Entry 2QPP (X-ray diffraction, 2.61 A resolution); this record covers chains A and B.

# Chain A (and B)
Molecule: Heme oxygenase 2
Organism: Homo sapiens
Notes: EC 1.14.99.3; chain B of this document is another copy of the same molecule, construct and numbering; everything in this record applies to it too
UniProtKB: P30519 (HMOX2_HUMAN); numbering as in UniProt (aligned over 1-264)
Chain sequence (264 residues; row label = number of the first residue in the row):
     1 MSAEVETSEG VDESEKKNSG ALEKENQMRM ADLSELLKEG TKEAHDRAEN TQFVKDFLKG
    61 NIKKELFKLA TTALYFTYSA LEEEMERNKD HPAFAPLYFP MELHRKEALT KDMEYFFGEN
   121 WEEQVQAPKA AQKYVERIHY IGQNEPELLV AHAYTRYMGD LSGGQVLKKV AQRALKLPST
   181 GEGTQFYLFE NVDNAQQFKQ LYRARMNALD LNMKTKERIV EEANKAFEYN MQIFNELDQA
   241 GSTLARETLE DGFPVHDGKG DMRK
Disordered / not traced: 1-28, 243-264 (chain B: 1-29, 249-264)
Sequence notes: engineered mutation A127 (Cys in P30519)
Metal / ion sites: heme Fe near H45 (its only coordinating residue here)
Residues lining bound ligands: heme (HEM): S34, K38, H45, A48, E49, V54, L58, Y154, T155, R156, M158, G159, S162, Q196, K199, R203, F227, N230, F234

# How chain A and chain B interact
Pairs across the interface - 24 pairs, chain A then chain B:
  E43(A) - Q143(B)
  R47(A) - E136(B)
  R47(A) - H139(B)
  R47(A) - Y140(B)
  R47(A) - Q143(B)  hydrogen bond
  T51(A) - E136(B)  hydrogen bond
  Q52(A) - K129(B)
  K133(A) - E221(B)  salt bridge
  N224(A) - Y140(B)
  N224(A) - N144(B)
  K225(A) - Y140(B)
  K225(A) - E145(B)  salt bridge
  E228(A) - R137(B)  salt bridge
  E228(A) - Y140(B)
  M231(A) - E136(B)
  Q232(A) - R137(B)
  Q232(A) - K225(B)  hydrogen bond
  Q232(A) - Y229(B)  hydrogen bond
  N235(A) - K133(B)  hydrogen bond (backbone-side chain)
  N235(A) - Y229(B)
  N235(A) - Q232(B)
  D238(A) - K133(B)  salt bridge
  Q239(A) - K133(B)
  Q239(A) - Q232(B)  hydrogen bond
Interface residues without a listed pair, chain A (14 interface residues in all): N50

# Overview
14 residues of chain A face 13 of chain B across their interface; the contacts include 6 hydrogen bonds and 4
salt bridges. Polar contacts include K133(A)-E221(B), K225(A)-E145(B) and E228(A)-R137(B). Ligands of chain A:
heme.
Both chains are Heme oxygenase 2 (Homo sapiens). Entry 2QPP (Crystal structure of human heme oxygenase-2 C127A
(HO-2) with bound heme) was determined by X-ray diffraction (same publication as 2RGZ and 2Q32).
